PDB entry 2A5K | X-ray diffraction, 2.30 A resolution | chains A and B

== Chain A (and B) ==
Protein: 3C-like peptidase
Source organism: SARS coronavirus
Notes: EC 3.4.22.-; engineered mutation(s): an additional Ala at the N-terminus; chain B of this document is another copy of the same molecule, construct and numbering; everything in this record applies to it too
UniProtKB: P59641 (R1AB_CVHSA); residues 1-306 here correspond to UniProt positions 3241-3546 (UniProt number = residue number + 3240)
Amino-acid sequence (307 residues; each row starts with the number of its first residue; numbering starts at 0):
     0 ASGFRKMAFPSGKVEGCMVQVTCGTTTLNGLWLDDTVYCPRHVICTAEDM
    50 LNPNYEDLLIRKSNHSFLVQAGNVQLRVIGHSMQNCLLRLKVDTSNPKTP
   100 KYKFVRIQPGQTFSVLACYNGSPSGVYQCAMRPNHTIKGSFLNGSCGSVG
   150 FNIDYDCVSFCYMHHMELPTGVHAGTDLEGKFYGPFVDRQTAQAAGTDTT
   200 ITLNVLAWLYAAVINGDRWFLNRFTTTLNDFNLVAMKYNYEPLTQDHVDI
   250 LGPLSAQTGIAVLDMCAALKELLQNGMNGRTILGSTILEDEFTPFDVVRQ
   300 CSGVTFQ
Disordered / not traced: 0, 305-306 (chain B: 0, 301-306)
Sequence notes: expression tag (0)
Glycans and other covalent adducts: compound AZP linked to Cys145
Ligand contacts: AZP ((5S,8S,14R)-ethyl 11-(3-amino-3-oxopropyl)-8-benzyl-14-hydroxy-5-isobutyl-3,6,9,12-tetraoxo-1-phenyl-2-oxa-4,7,10,11-tetraazapentadecan-15-oate): Thr25, Thr26, Leu27, His41, Cys44, Met49, Tyr54, Phe140, Leu141, Asn142, Gly143, Ser144, His163, His164, Met165, Glu166, Leu167, Pro168, His172, Phe185, Asp187, Arg188, Gln189, Thr190, Ala191, Gln192
What the authors report for this chain:
  - binding site for AZP: His41, Cys145, His163, His164 to Glu166, Met165 to Pro168, Phe185, Gln189, Thr190 to Gln192
  - conformationally variable residues (side-chain flip): Ser1, Cys145
  - self-association interface (contacts with another copy of this molecule); pairs are residue here / residue on that copy: Arg4-Glu290
  - contacts within the chain: Phe140-His163 (pi stacking)

== Interface between chain A and chain B ==
Residue-residue contacts (71):
  Ser1(A) - Gly170(B)
  Gly2(A) - Ser139(B)
  Arg4(A) - Tyr126(B)
  Arg4(A) - Gln127(B)  hydrogen bond (side chain-backbone)
  Arg4(A) - Cys128(B)
  Arg4(A) - Lys137(B)  hydrogen bond (side chain-backbone)
  Arg4(A) - Ser139(B)
  Arg4(A) - Glu290(B)  salt bridge
  Lys5(A) - Tyr126(B)
  Met6(A) - Val125(B)
  Met6(A) - Tyr126(B)  hydrophobic
  Met6(A) - Ser139(B)
  Ala7(A) - Gly124(B)
  Ala7(A) - Val125(B)  hydrogen bond (backbone-backbone)
  Phe8(A) - Val125(B)
  Pro9(A) - Ser10(B)
  Pro9(A) - Glu14(B)
  Pro9(A) - Pro122(B)  hydrophobic
  Pro9(A) - Ser123(B)
  Pro9(A) - Gly124(B)
  Ser10(A) - Pro9(B)
  Ser10(A) - Ser10(B)  hydrogen bond (backbone-side chain)
  Ser10(A) - Glu14(B)  hydrogen bond (backbone-side chain)
  Gly11(A) - Gly11(B)
  Gly11(A) - Glu14(B)  hydrogen bond (backbone-side chain)
  Glu14(A) - Pro9(B)
  Glu14(A) - Ser10(B)  hydrogen bond (side chain-backbone)
  Glu14(A) - Gly11(B)  hydrogen bond (side chain-backbone)
  Leu115(A) - Pro9(B)  hydrophobic
  Pro122(A) - Pro9(B)
  Ser123(A) - Pro9(B)
  Ser123(A) - Arg298(B)  hydrogen bond (backbone-side chain)
  Gly124(A) - Ala7(B)
  Gly124(A) - Pro9(B)
  Gly124(A) - Arg298(B)
  Val125(A) - Met6(B)
  Val125(A) - Ala7(B)  hydrogen bond (backbone-backbone)
  Val125(A) - Phe8(B)
  Val125(A) - Val125(B)  hydrophobic
  Tyr126(A) - Arg4(B)
  Tyr126(A) - Lys5(B)
  Tyr126(A) - Met6(B)  hydrophobic
  Gln127(A) - Arg4(B)  hydrogen bond (backbone-side chain)
  Cys128(A) - Arg4(B)
  Lys137(A) - Arg4(B)  hydrogen bond (backbone-side chain)
  Gly138(A) - Gly2(B)
  Ser139(A) - Gly2(B)  hydrogen bond (side chain-backbone)
  Ser139(A) - Phe3(B)
  Ser139(A) - Arg4(B)
  Ser139(A) - Met6(B)
  Ser139(A) - Gln299(B)  hydrogen bond
  Leu141(A) - Cys300(B)
  Glu166(A) - Ser1(B)
  Gly170(A) - Ser1(B)
  Gly170(A) - Gly2(B)
  Thr285(A) - Ile286(B)
  Ile286(A) - Thr285(B)
  Glu290(A) - Arg4(B)  salt bridge
  Arg298(A) - Ser123(B)  hydrogen bond (side chain-backbone)
  Arg298(A) - Gly124(B)
  Gln299(A) - Ser139(B)  hydrogen bond
  Gln299(A) - Leu141(B)
  Cys300(A) - Leu141(B)
  Ser301(A) - Leu141(B)
  Gly302(A) - Tyr118(B)
  Gly302(A) - Leu141(B)
  Val303(A) - Ser123(B)  hydrogen bond (backbone-side chain)
  Thr304(A) - Tyr118(B)
  Thr304(A) - Ser121(B)
  Thr304(A) - Pro122(B)
  Thr304(A) - Ser123(B)
Interface residues without a listed pair, chain A (37 interface residues in all): Phe3, Thr169
Interface residues without a listed pair, chain B (36 interface residues in all): Leu115, Ala116, Gly138, Glu166, Thr169

== In short ==
37 residues of chain A face 36 of chain B across their interface, with 17 hydrogen bonds and 2 salt bridges.
Polar pairs include Arg4(A)-Glu290(B), Arg4(A)-Gln127(B) and Arg4(A)-Lys137(B). Covalently linked compound
AZP: at Cys145(A). From the paper: a binding site for AZP at His41(A), Cys145(A) and His163(A) among others;
conformational variability at Ser1(A) and Cys145(A).
Both chains are 3C-like peptidase (SARS coronavirus). Entry 2A5K (Crystal structures of SARS coronavirus main
peptidase inhibited by an aza-peptide epoxide in space group P212121) was determined by X-ray diffraction
(same publication as 2A5A and 2A5I).
